PDB entry 9KBJ | electron microscopy, 3.50 A resolution | chains A and L of the 12 polymer chains in the assembly

[Chain A (and L)]
Protein: Non-structural protein 1
Source organism: Human parvovirus B19
Notes: chain L of this document is another copy of the same molecule, construct and numbering; everything in this record applies to it too
UniProtKB: J7FCE3 (J7FCE3_PAVHB); residues 200-501 here correspond to UniProt positions 188-489 (UniProt number = residue number - 12)
Chain sequence (302 residues; row label = number of the first residue in the row):
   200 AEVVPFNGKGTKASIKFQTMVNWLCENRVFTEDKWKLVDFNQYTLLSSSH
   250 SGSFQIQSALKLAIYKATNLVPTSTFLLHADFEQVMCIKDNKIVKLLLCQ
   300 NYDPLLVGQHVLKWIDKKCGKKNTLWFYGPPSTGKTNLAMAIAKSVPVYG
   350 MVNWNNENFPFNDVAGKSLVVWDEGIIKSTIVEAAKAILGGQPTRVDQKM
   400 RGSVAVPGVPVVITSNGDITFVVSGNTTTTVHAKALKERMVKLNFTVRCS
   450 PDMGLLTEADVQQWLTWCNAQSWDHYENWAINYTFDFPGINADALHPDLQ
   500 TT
Unresolved in the structure: 200-201, 278-285, 401-405, 500-501 (chain L: 200-201, 279-285, 401-406, 500-501)
Ion coordination: Mg2+: T335 (together with AMP-PNP)
Small-molecule neighbours: AMP-PNP (ANP; phosphoaminophosphonic acid-adenylate ester): P329, P330, S331, T332, G333, K334, T335, N336, E373, N415, C448, S449, P450, M452, G453, L454
What the authors report for this chain:
  - catalytic residues: K334 (proposed by the authors, not directly observed)
  - mutagenesis - K334A: abolished catalytic activity on DNA unwinding

[How chain A and chain L interact]
Pairs across the interface (31):
  N352(A) - T426(L)  hydrogen bond
  E356(A) - G424(L)
  E356(A) - N425(L)
  P359(A) - N425(L)
  W371(A) - N425(L)  hydrogen bond (side chain-backbone)
  D372(A) - T426(L)
  E373(A) - N425(L)
  E373(A) - T426(L)
  E373(A) - T427(L)  hydrogen bond (backbone-backbone)
  G374(A) - N425(L)
  I375(A) - V422(L)  hydrophobic
  I375(A) - N425(L)  hydrogen bond (backbone-backbone)
  I375(A) - T427(L)
  K377(A) - V422(L)
  K377(A) - G424(L)  hydrogen bond (side chain-backbone)
  I380(A) - N425(L)
  F420(A) - N415(L)
  V422(A) - I375(L)  hydrophobic
  G424(A) - E356(L)
  G424(A) - K377(L)  hydrogen bond (backbone-side chain)
  N425(A) - E356(L)
  N425(A) - P359(L)
  N425(A) - W371(L)  hydrogen bond (backbone-side chain)
  N425(A) - G374(L)
  N425(A) - I375(L)  hydrogen bond (backbone-backbone)
  N425(A) - I380(L)
  T426(A) - N352(L)  hydrogen bond
  T426(A) - D372(L)
  T426(A) - E373(L)
  T426(A) - I375(L)
  T427(A) - E373(L)  hydrogen bond (backbone-backbone)
Interface residues without a listed pair, chain A (18 interface residues in all): N415, T428
Interface residues without a listed pair, chain L (19 interface residues in all): V351, N355, F420

[Summary]
18 residues of chain A and 19 residues of chain L are in contact; the contacts include 10 hydrogen bonds.
Polar contacts include N352(A)-T426(L), W371(A)-N425(L) and K377(A)-G424(L). Bound to chain A: AMP-PNP. The
paper reports the catalytic residue K334(A); K334A of chain A abolishes catalytic activity on DNA unwinding.
Both chains are Non-structural protein 1 (Human parvovirus B19). Entry 9KBJ (The structure of B19V
NS1_200-501/AMPPNP) was determined by electron microscopy together with 9KBG, 9KBH and 9KBI from the same
study.
